Entry 4Y77 (X-ray diffraction, 2.50 A resolution); this record covers chains B and C of the 34 polymer chains in the assembly.

[Chain B]
Protein: Proteasome subunit alpha type-3
Organism: Saccharomyces cerevisiae (strain ATCC 204508 / S288c)
Notes: EC 3.4.25.1
UniProtKB: P23638 (PSA3_YEAST); residues 0-257 here correspond to UniProt positions 1-258 (UniProt number = residue number + 1)
Chain sequence (258 residues; each row starts with the number of its first residue; numbering starts at 0):
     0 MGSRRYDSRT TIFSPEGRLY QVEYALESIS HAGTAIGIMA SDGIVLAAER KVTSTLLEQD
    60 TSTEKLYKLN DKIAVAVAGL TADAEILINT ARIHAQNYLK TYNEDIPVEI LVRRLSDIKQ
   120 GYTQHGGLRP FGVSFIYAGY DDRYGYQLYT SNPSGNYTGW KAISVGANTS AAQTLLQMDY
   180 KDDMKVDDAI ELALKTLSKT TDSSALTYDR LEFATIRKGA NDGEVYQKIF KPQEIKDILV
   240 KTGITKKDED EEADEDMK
Not modelled in the structure: 0, 245-257
Swiss-Prot annotation at these positions:
  - cross-link (Glycyl lysine isopeptide (Lys-Gly)): Lys99 (interchain with G-Cter in ubiquitin), Lys198 (interchain with G-Cter in ubiquitin), Lys230 (interchain with G-Cter in ubiquitin)

[Chain C]
Protein: Proteasome subunit alpha type-4
Organism: Saccharomyces cerevisiae (strain ATCC 204508 / S288c)
Notes: EC 3.4.25.1
UniProtKB: P40303 (PSA4_YEAST); residues -1 to 252 here correspond to UniProt positions 1-254 (UniProt number = residue number + 2)
Chain sequence (254 residues; row label = number of the first residue in the row; numbers below 1 keep their minus sign (Met-1 is residue -1)):
    -1 MSGYDRALSI FSPDGHIFQV EYALEAVKRG TCAVGVKGKN CVVLGCERRS TLKLQDTRIT
    59 PSKVSKIDSH VVLSFSGLNA DSRILIEKAR VEAQSHRLTL EDPVTVEYLT RYVAGVQQRY
   119 TQSGGVRPFG VSTLIAGFDP RDDEPKLYQT EPSGIYSSWS AQTIGRNSKT VREFLEKNYD
   179 RKEPPATVEE CVKLTVRSLL EVVQTGAKNI EITVVKPDSD IVALSSEEIN QYVTQIEQEK
   239 QEQQEQDKKK KSNH
Not modelled in the structure: -1 to 0, 241-252
Swiss-Prot annotation at these positions:
  - modified residue: Thr58 (Phosphothreonine)

[How chain B and chain C interact]
Pairs across the interface (75):
  Arg3(B) - Arg4(C)
  Asp6(B) - Tyr2(C)  hydrogen bond
  Asp6(B) - Arg4(C)  salt bridge
  Arg8(B) - Arg4(C)
  Thr10(B) - Leu6(C)
  Thr10(B) - Arg125(C)
  Ile11(B) - Leu6(C)  hydrophobic
  Ile11(B) - Gln17(C)
  Phe12(B) - Gln17(C)  hydrogen bond (backbone-side chain)
  Phe12(B) - Tyr20(C)  hydrophobic
  Phe12(B) - Ala21(C)  hydrophobic
  Phe12(B) - Leu76(C)  hydrophobic
  Phe12(B) - Arg125(C)
  Phe12(B) - Pro126(C)
  Phe12(B) - Gly128(C)
  Ser13(B) - Tyr20(C)
  Pro14(B) - Tyr20(C)  hydrophobic
  Pro14(B) - Glu23(C)
  Glu15(B) - Glu23(C)
  Glu15(B) - Arg27(C)  hydrogen bond (backbone-side chain)
  Gly16(B) - Tyr20(C)
  Gly16(B) - Glu23(C)
  Gly16(B) - Ala24(C)
  Gly16(B) - Arg27(C)
  Arg17(B) - Arg27(C)
  Leu18(B) - Arg125(C)
  Met38(B) - Asp54(C)
  Arg112(B) - Arg81(C)
  Ser115(B) - Arg81(C)  hydrogen bond (backbone-side chain)
  Asp116(B) - Arg81(C)  salt bridge
  Gln119(B) - Ala78(C)
  Gln119(B) - Asp79(C)
  Gln119(B) - Ile82(C)
  Thr122(B) - Arg125(C)  hydrogen bond (backbone-side chain)
  Gln123(B) - Tyr118(C)
  Gln123(B) - Gly123(C)
  Gln123(B) - Val124(C)
  Gln123(B) - Arg125(C)  hydrogen bond (backbone-backbone)
  Gln123(B) - Phe127(C)
  His124(B) - Gly123(C)
  His124(B) - Val124(C)
  Gly125(B) - Tyr2(C)
  Gly125(B) - Gly123(C)
  Gly126(B) - Tyr2(C)
  Tyr143(B) - Arg56(C)  hydrogen bond (backbone-side chain)
  Tyr143(B) - Ile57(C)  hydrophobic
  Tyr145(B) - Arg56(C)  hydrogen bond (backbone-side chain)
  Gln146(B) - Ile57(C)
  Leu147(B) - Ile57(C)
  Tyr148(B) - Ile57(C)
  Ser153(B) - Ala78(C)
  Gly154(B) - Ala78(C)
  Gly154(B) - Arg81(C)  hydrogen bond (backbone-side chain)
  Asn155(B) - Asn77(C)
  Asn155(B) - Ala78(C)
  Tyr156(B) - Pro59(C)  hydrophobic
  Tyr156(B) - Arg81(C)
  Gly158(B) - Gln53(C)
  Gly158(B) - Asp54(C)  hydrogen bond (backbone-backbone)
  Gly158(B) - Ile57(C)
  Gly158(B) - Thr58(C)  hydrogen bond (backbone-side chain)
  Trp159(B) - Leu50(C)  hydrophobic
  Trp159(B) - Lys51(C)
  Trp159(B) - Leu52(C)
  Trp159(B) - Gln53(C)
  Trp159(B) - Asp54(C)
  Lys160(B) - Leu52(C)  hydrogen bond (backbone-backbone)
  Lys160(B) - Gln53(C)
  Lys160(B) - Asp54(C)
  Ala161(B) - Leu52(C)
  Gln172(B) - Lys51(C)
  Gln172(B) - Leu52(C)
  Leu175(B) - Leu52(C)  hydrophobic
  Gln176(B) - Lys51(C)
  Gln176(B) - Leu52(C)
Other interface residues (no listed pair), chain B (41 interface residues in all): Glu108, Thr157, Tyr179

[In short]
The interface between chain B and chain C involves 41 residues on one side and 31 on the other; the contacts
include 12 hydrogen bonds and 2 salt bridges. Among the polar pairs are Asp6(B)-Arg4(C), Asp116(B)-Arg81(C)
and Asp6(B)-Tyr2(C).
Here chain B is Proteasome subunit alpha type-3 and chain C is Proteasome subunit alpha type-4, both from
Saccharomyces cerevisiae (strain ATCC 204508 / S288c). Entry 4Y77 (Yeast 20S proteasome in complex with
Ac-LAF-ep) was determined by X-ray diffraction, deposited together with 4Y69, 4Y6A, 4Y6V, 4Y6Z, 4Y70, 4Y74 and
34 further entries.
